7VVB - chains B and A; structure by X-ray diffraction, 1.70 A resolution.

# Chain B
Molecule: Target of rapamycin complex 2 subunit MAPKAP1
Organism: Homo sapiens
UniProt: Q9BPZ7 (SIN1_HUMAN); residues 1-522 here = UniProt positions 1-522
Chain sequence (522 residues; each row starts with the number of its first residue):
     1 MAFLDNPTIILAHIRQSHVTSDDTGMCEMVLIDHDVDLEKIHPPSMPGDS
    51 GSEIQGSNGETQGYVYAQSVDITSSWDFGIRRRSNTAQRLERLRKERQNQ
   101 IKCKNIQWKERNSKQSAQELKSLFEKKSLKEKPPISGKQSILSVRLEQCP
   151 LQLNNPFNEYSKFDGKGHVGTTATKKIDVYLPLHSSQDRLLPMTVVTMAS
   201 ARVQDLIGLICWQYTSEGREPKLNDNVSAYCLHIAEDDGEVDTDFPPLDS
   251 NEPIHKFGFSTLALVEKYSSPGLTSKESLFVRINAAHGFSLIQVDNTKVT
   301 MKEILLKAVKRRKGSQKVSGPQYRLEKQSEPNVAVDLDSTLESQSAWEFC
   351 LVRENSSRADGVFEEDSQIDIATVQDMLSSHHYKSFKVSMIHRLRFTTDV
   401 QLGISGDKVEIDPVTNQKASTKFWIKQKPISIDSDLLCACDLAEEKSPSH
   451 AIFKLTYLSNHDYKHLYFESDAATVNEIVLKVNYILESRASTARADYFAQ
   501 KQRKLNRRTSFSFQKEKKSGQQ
Not modelled in the structure: 1-277, 317-320, 359-522
Swiss-Prot annotation at these positions:
  - binding site (a 1,2-diacyl-sn-glycero-3-phospho-(1D-myo-inositol-3,4,5-trisphosphate)): Arg393, Lys428, Lys464
  - modified residue: Ala2 (N-acetylalanine), Thr86 (Phosphothreonine), Ser128 (Phosphoserine), Ser186 (Phosphoserine), Ser315 (Phosphoserine), Ser356 (Phosphoserine), Thr398 (Phosphothreonine), Ser510 (Phosphoserine)
What the authors report for this chain:
  - mutagenesis - R311A, R311K: decreased signaling in response to phosphorylation of NDRG1

# Chain A
Molecule: GTPase KRas
Organism: Homo sapiens
Notes: EC 3.6.5.2
UniProt: P01116 (RASK_HUMAN); numbering as in UniProt (aligned over 1-189)
Chain sequence (190 residues; row label = number of the first residue in the row; numbering starts at 0):
     0 GMTEYKLVVVGAGGVGKSALTIQLIQNHFVDEYDPTIEDSYRKQVVIDGE
    50 TCLLDILDTAGQEEYSAMRDQYMRTGEGFLCVFAINNTKSFEDIHHYREQ
   100 IKRVKDSEDVPMVLVGNKCDLPSRTVDTKQAQDLARSYGIPFIETSAKTR
   150 QRVEDAFYTLVREIRQYRLKKISKEEKTPGCVKIKKCIIM
Not modelled in the structure: 167-189
Sequence notes: expression tag (0)
Metal / ion sites: Mg2+: Ser17, Thr35 (together with GMP-PNP)
Small-molecule neighbours: GMP-PNP (GNP; phosphoaminophosphonic acid-guanylate ester): Ala11, Gly12, Gly13, Val14, Gly15, Lys16, Ser17, Ala18, Phe28, Val29, Asp30, Glu31, Tyr32, Asp33, Pro34, Thr35, Thr58, Ala59, Gly60, Gln61, Asn116, Lys117, Asp119, Leu120, Ser145, Ala146, Lys147
Swiss-Prot annotation at these positions:
  - region: Tyr166 to Lys185 (Hypervariable region)
  - motif: Tyr32 to Tyr40 (Effector region)
  - binding site (GTP): Gly10 to Ala18, Val29 to Thr35, Ala59, Gly60, Asn116 to Asp119
  - modified residue: Met1 (N-acetylmethionine), Thr2 (N-acetylthreonine), Lys104 (N6-acetyllysine), Cys186 (Cysteine methyl ester)
  - lipidation: Cys180 (S-palmitoyl cysteine), Lys182 (N6-palmitoyl lysine), Lys184 (N6-palmitoyl lysine), Lys185 (N6-palmitoyl lysine), Cys186 (S-farnesyl cysteine)
  - glycosylation: Thr35 (Microbial infection: O-linked (Glc) threonine)
  - cross-link: Lys170 (Glycyl lysine isopeptide (Lys-Gly) (interchain with G-Cter in ubiquitin))
What the authors report for this chain:
  - mutagenesis - G12V/E49A/D126A: increased signaling

# Interface between chain B and chain A
Contacting residue pairs (28; chain B residue first):
  Ser278(B) - Glu63(A)  hydrogen bond (backbone-side chain)
  Ser278(B) - Tyr64(A)
  Phe280(B) - Ile36(A)  hydrophobic
  Ala286(B) - Arg41(A)  hydrogen bond (backbone-side chain)
  His287(B) - Ser39(A)
  His287(B) - Tyr40(A)
  His287(B) - Arg41(A)  hydrogen bond (backbone-backbone)
  Gly288(B) - Ser39(A)
  Gly288(B) - Arg41(A)
  Phe289(B) - Glu37(A)
  Phe289(B) - Asp38(A)
  Phe289(B) - Ser39(A)  hydrogen bond (backbone-backbone)
  Phe289(B) - Leu56(A)  hydrophobic
  Ser290(B) - Glu37(A)
  Ser290(B) - Asp38(A)  hydrogen bond
  Leu291(B) - Ile36(A)  hydrophobic
  Leu291(B) - Glu37(A)  hydrogen bond (backbone-backbone)
  Leu291(B) - Asp38(A)
  Leu291(B) - Met67(A)  hydrophobic
  Gln293(B) - Ile36(A)
  Lys310(B) - Glu31(A)  salt bridge
  Arg311(B) - Gln25(A)
  Arg311(B) - Asp33(A)  salt bridge
  Arg311(B) - Asp38(A)  salt bridge
  Arg311(B) - Tyr40(A)
  Arg312(B) - Gln25(A)  hydrogen bond (backbone-side chain)
  Arg312(B) - Ser39(A)  hydrogen bond (side chain-backbone)
  Arg312(B) - Tyr40(A)
Other interface residues (no listed pair), chain B (13 interface residues in all): Lys313

# Summary
Chain B and chain A each contribute 13 residues to their interface, with 8 hydrogen bonds and 3 salt bridges.
Polar pairs include Lys310(B)-Glu31(A), Arg311(B)-Asp33(A) and Arg311(B)-Asp38(A). Chain A binds GMP-PNP. From
the paper: R311A and R311K of chain B reduce signaling in response to phosphorylation of NDRG1;
G12V/E49A/D126A of chain A increase signaling.
Chain B is Target of rapamycin complex 2 subunit MAPKAP1 and chain A is GTPase KRas, both from Homo sapiens;
the structure, Crystal Structure of KRas4A(GMPPNP-bound) in complex with the Ras-binding domain(RBD) of SIN1,
was determined by X-ray diffraction (same publication as 7VV8, 7VV9 and 7VVG).
